PDB entry 1ZZ9 | X-ray diffraction, 2.40 A resolution | chains A and B

[Chain A (and B)]
Name: Hydroxypropylphosphonic Acid Epoxidase
From: Streptomyces wedmorensis
Notes: EC 1.14.-.-; chain B of this document is another copy of the same molecule, construct and numbering; everything in this record applies to it too
UniProt: Q56185 (Q56185_STRWE); residues 1-198 here = UniProt positions 1-198
Chain sequence (198 residues; row label = number of the first residue in the row):
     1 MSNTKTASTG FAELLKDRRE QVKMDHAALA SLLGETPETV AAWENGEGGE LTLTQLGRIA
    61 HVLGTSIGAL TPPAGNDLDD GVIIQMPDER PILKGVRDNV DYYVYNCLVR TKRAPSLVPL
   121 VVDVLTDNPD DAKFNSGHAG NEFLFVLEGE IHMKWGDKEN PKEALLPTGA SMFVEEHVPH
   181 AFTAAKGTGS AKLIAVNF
Unresolved in the structure: 1-5, 160 (chain B: 1-5)
Ion coordination: Fe2+: His138, Glu142, His180
UniProt features mapped onto this chain:
  - DNA-binding region: His26 to Asn45 (H-T-H motif)
  - binding site (substrate): Lys23, Arg97, Tyr105, Asn135 to His138, Glu142
  - binding site (Fe cation): His138, Glu142, His180
  - mutagenesis: Lys23 (K23A: Abolishes (S)-2-hydroxypropylphosphonic acid epoxidase activity), Tyr105 (Y105F: Abolishes (S)-2-hydroxypropylphosphonic acid epoxidase activity), Glu142 (E142A: Abolishes (S)-2-hydroxypropylphosphonic acid epoxidase activity)

[Chain A / chain B interface]
Contacting residue pairs - 49 pairs, chain A then chain B:
  Ala7(A) with Leu53(B)
  Phe11(A) with Leu53(B), hydrophobic
  Arg18(A) with Pro115(B), hydrogen bond (side chain-backbone)
  Gln21(A) with Val118(B)
  Val22(A) with Cys107(B); Arg110(B)
  Lys23(A) with Leu93(B); Tyr105(B); Cys107(B); Leu120(B)
  Asp25(A) with Leu93(B)
  Gly48(A) with Leu53(B)
  Gly49(A) with Thr52(B), hydrogen bond (backbone-side chain); Leu53(B), hydrogen bond (backbone-backbone); Thr54(B), hydrogen bond (backbone-side chain)
  Leu51(A) with Thr52(B); Leu53(B), hydrogen bond (backbone-backbone)
  Thr52(A) with Gly49(B); Glu50(B); Leu51(B)
  Leu53(A) with Ala7(B); Phe11(B), hydrophobic; Gly49(B), hydrogen bond (backbone-backbone); Leu51(B), hydrogen bond (backbone-backbone); Thr71(B)
  Thr54(A) with Gly49(B), hydrogen bond (backbone-backbone)
  His61(A) with Lys112(B), hydrogen bond
  Gly64(A) with Lys112(B); Pro115(B)
  Thr65(A) with Ala74(B); Pro115(B)
  Ser66(A) with Ala74(B)
  Ile67(A) with Thr71(B)
  Gly68(A) with Gly68(B); Thr71(B)
  Thr71(A) with Leu53(B); Ile67(B); Gly68(B)
  Ala74(A) with Thr65(B); Ser66(B)
  Leu93(A) with Lys23(B); Asp25(B)
  Tyr105(A) with Lys23(B)
  Lys112(A) with His61(B), hydrogen bond
  Pro115(A) with Arg18(B), hydrogen bond (backbone-side chain); Gly64(B); Thr65(B)
  Val118(A) with Gln21(B)
  Leu120(A) with Lys23(B)
Also at the interface, not in a pair above, chain A (36 interface residues in all): Ser8, Met24, Glu50, Leu56, Gly57, Pro72, Pro73, Cys107, Arg110
Also at the interface, not in a pair above, chain B (36 interface residues in all): Ser8, Val22, Met24, Gly48, Leu56, Pro72, Pro73, Thr111

[Overview]
The chain A/chain B interface involves 36 residues from each chain, with 11 hydrogen bonds. Polar contacts
include Arg18(A)-Pro115(B), Gly49(A)-Thr52(B) and Gly49(A)-Thr54(B). Curated annotation (UniProt) lists 8
substrate-binding residues, 3 Fe cation-binding residues and 3 mutagenesis sites on chain A.
Chain A and chain B are both Hydroxypropylphosphonic Acid Epoxidase (Streptomyces wedmorensis); the structure,
Crystal Structure of FeII HppE, was determined by X-ray diffraction (same publication as 1ZZ6, 1ZZ7, 1ZZ8,
1ZZB and 1ZZC).
